7VBB - chains N and M of the 16 polymer chains in the assembly; structure by electron microscopy, 2.81 A resolution.

[Chain N]
Protein: DNA-directed RNA polymerase I subunit RPA34
Source organism: Homo sapiens
UniProt: O15446 (RPA34_HUMAN); residues 1-510 here = UniProt positions 1-510
Chain sequence (510 residues; each row starts with the number of its first residue):
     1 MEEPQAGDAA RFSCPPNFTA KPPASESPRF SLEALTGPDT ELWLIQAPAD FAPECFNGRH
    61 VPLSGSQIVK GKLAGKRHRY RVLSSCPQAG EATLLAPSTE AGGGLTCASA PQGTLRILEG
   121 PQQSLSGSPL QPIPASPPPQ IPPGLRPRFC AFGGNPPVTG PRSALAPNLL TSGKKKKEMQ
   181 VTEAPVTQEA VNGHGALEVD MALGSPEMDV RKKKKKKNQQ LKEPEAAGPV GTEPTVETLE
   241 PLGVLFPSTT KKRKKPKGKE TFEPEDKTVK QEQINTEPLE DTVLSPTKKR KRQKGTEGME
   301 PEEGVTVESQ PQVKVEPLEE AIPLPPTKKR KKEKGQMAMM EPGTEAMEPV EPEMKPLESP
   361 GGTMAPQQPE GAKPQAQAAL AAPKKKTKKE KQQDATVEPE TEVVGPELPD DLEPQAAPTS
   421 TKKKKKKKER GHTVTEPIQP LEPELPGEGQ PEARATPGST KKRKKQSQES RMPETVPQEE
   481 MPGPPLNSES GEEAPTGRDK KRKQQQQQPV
Unresolved in the structure: 1-7, 159-510
UniProt features mapped onto this chain:
  - modified residue: M1 (N-acetylmethionine), S27 (Phosphoserine), Y80 (Phosphotyrosine), S128 (Phosphoserine), S136 (Phosphoserine), S172 (Phosphoserine), S205 (Phosphoserine), S285 (Phosphoserine), T287 (Phosphothreonine), S309 (Phosphoserine), S490 (Phosphoserine)
  - cross-link (Glycyl lysine isopeptide (Lys-Gly)): K270 (interchain with G-Cter in SUMO1), K314 (interchain with G-Cter in SUMO1)

[Chain M]
Protein: DNA-directed RNA polymerase I subunit RPA49
Source organism: Homo sapiens
UniProt: Q9GZS1 (RPA49_HUMAN); residue numbers follow UniProt; this construct covers 1-419
Chain sequence (419 residues; each row starts with the number of its first residue):
     1 MAAEVLPSAR WQYCGAPDGS QRAVLVQFSN GKLQSPGNMR FTLYENKDST NPRKRNQRIL
    61 AAETDRLSYV GNNFGTGALK CNTLCRHFVG ILNKTSGQME VYDAELFNMQ PLFSDVSVES
   121 ELALESQTKT YREKMDSCIE AFGTTKQKRA LNTRRMNRVG NESLNRAVAK AAETIIDTKG
   181 VTALVSDAIH NDLQDDSLYL PPCYDDAAKP EDVYKFEDLL SPAEYEALQS PSEAFRNVTS
   241 EEILKMIEEN SHCTFVIEAL KSLPSDVESR DRQARCIWFL DTLIKFRAHR VVKRKSALGP
   301 GVPHIINTKL LKHFTCLTYN NGRLRNLISD SMKAKITAYV IILALHIHDF QIDLTVLQRD
   361 LKLSEKRMME IAKAMRLKIS KRRVSVAAGS EEDHKLGTLS LPLPPAQTSD RLAKRRKIT
Unresolved in the structure: 1-5, 116-419
UniProt features mapped onto this chain:
  - modified residue: S35 (Phosphoserine), S163 (Phosphoserine), K373 (N6-acetyllysine)
  - mutagenesis: K373 (K373R: Decreased acetylation)

[Interface between chain N and chain M]
Pairs across the interface (110; chain N residue first):
  A10(N) with L112(M)
  F12(N) with Y44(M), hydrophobic; I59(M), hydrophobic; A61(M), hydrophobic; S68(M); V70(M), hydrophobic; L112(M)
  C14(N) with Y44(M), hydrophobic
  P16(N) with K47(M), hydrogen bond (backbone-side chain)
  N17(N) with N46(M); K47(M), hydrogen bond (backbone-backbone)
  F18(N) with E45(M); N46(M); K47(M); Q57(M); I59(M), hydrophobic; F74(M), hydrophobic
  T19(N) with Y44(M); E45(M), hydrogen bond (backbone-backbone); K47(M)
  A20(N) with L43(M); Y44(M)
  K21(N) with L43(M), hydrogen bond (backbone-backbone); E45(M)
  R29(N) with Y102(M)
  F30(N) with I91(M), hydrophobic; Y102(M), hydrophobic
  L35(N) with I91(M), hydrophobic
  P38(N) with K94(M), hydrogen bond (backbone-side chain)
  D39(N) with L92(M); N93(M); K94(M), hydrogen bond (backbone-backbone); T95(M)
  T40(N) with I91(M); L92(M)
  E41(N) with G90(M); I91(M); L92(M), hydrogen bond (backbone-backbone); K94(M)
  L42(N) with G90(M); I91(M), hydrophobic
  W43(N) with V89(M); G90(M), hydrogen bond (backbone-backbone); L92(M); M99(M), hydrophobic
  L44(N) with L25(M), hydrophobic; F88(M)
  I45(N) with W11(M), hydrophobic; R86(M); H87(M); F88(M), hydrogen bond (backbone-backbone); G90(M); V101(M), hydrophobic
  Q46(N) with C81(M); C85(M); R86(M)
  A47(N) with C85(M); R86(M), hydrogen bond (backbone-backbone); F88(M), hydrophobic
  P48(N) with L84(M)
  A49(N) with T83(M); L84(M), hydrogen bond (backbone-backbone); C85(M); R86(M)
  F51(N) with R86(M), hydrogen bond (backbone-side chain); F88(M), hydrophobic
  P53(N) with W11(M), hydrogen bond (backbone-side chain); Y13(M), hydrophobic; F88(M), hydrophobic
  E54(N) with Y13(M)
  F56(N) with W11(M)
  N57(N) with W11(M); Q12(M); Y13(M), hydrogen bond (side chain-backbone)
  G58(N) with R10(M); W11(M), hydrogen bond (backbone-backbone)
  R59(N) with A9(M); R10(M); W11(M), hydrogen bond (backbone-backbone)
  H60(N) with S8(M); A9(M); R10(M)
  V61(N) with S8(M); A9(M), hydrogen bond (backbone-backbone); W11(M), hydrophobic
  P62(N) with P7(M)
  L63(N) with P7(M), hydrogen bond (backbone-backbone); S8(M); A9(M), hydrophobic; L92(M), hydrophobic; M99(M), hydrophobic
  S64(N) with L6(M); P7(M)
  G90(N) with Q27(M)
  A92(N) with V26(M); L106(M), hydrophobic
  T93(N) with V24(M); L25(M); V26(M), hydrogen bond (backbone-backbone)
  L94(N) with V24(M); L25(M), hydrophobic; V89(M), hydrophobic
  L95(N) with V24(M), hydrogen bond (backbone-backbone); V26(M), hydrophobic; F41(M), hydrophobic; L60(M), hydrophobic
  L105(N) with F41(M), hydrogen bond (backbone-backbone)
  C107(N) with P36(M), hydrophobic; F41(M), hydrophobic
  L115(N) with M99(M), hydrophobic
Other interface residues (no listed pair), chain N (51 interface residues in all): A9, R11, P15, A101, G104, T106, I117
Other interface residues (no listed pair), chain M (53 interface residues in all): C14, A23, M39, R40, T42, R58, R66, S114

[Overview]
The interface between chain N and chain M involves 51 residues on one side and 53 on the other; the contacts
include 21 hydrogen bonds. Polar pairs include P16(N)-K47(M), P38(N)-K94(M) and F51(N)-R86(M). UniProt lists
one mutagenesis site on chain M.
Here chain N is DNA-directed RNA polymerase I subunit RPA34 and chain M is DNA-directed RNA polymerase I
subunit RPA49, both from Homo sapiens. Entry 7VBB (Structure of the post state human RNA Polymerase I
Elongation Complex) was determined by electron microscopy, deposited together with 7VBA and 7VBC.
